PDB entry 7JSA | X-ray diffraction, 2.85 A resolution | chains B and J of the 3 polymer chains in the assembly

Chain B:
Molecule: 10-nt DNA strand
Sequence (10 nucleotides; each row starts with the number of its first residue):
     2 ACCGGAAGTG

Chain J:
Name: ETS domain-containing transcription factor ERF
Source organism: Homo sapiens
UniProtKB: P50548 (ERF_HUMAN); residues 22-140 here = UniProt positions 22-140
Chain sequence (123 residues; row label = number of the first residue in the row):
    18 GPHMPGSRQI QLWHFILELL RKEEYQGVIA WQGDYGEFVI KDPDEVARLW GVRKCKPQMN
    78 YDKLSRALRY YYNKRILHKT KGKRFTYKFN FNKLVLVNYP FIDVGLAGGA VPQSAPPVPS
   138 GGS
Unresolved in the structure: 18-21, 110-140
Construct notes: expression tag (18-21)

Interface between chain B and chain J:
Residue-residue contacts (14; chain B residue first):
  DA2(B) with Arg101(J), sugar contact
  DC3(B) with Tyr78(J), hydrogen bond to the phosphate; Lys96(J), salt bridge to the phosphate; Arg101(J), phosphate contact; Phe102(J), hydrogen bond to the phosphate
  DC4(B) with Arg86(J), salt bridge to the phosphate; Tyr89(J), hydrogen bond to the phosphate; Lys96(J), phosphate contact
  DG5(B) with Arg83(J), hydrogen bond to the base; Arg86(J), hydrogen bond to the base; Tyr89(J), phosphate contact
  DG6(B) with Arg83(J), hydrogen bond to the base
  DA7(B) with Tyr87(J), hydrogen bond to the base
  DA8(B) with Tyr87(J), base contact
Also at the interface, not in a pair above, chain J (9 interface residues in all): Lys100

In short:
7 residues of chain B face 9 of chain J across their interface; the contacts include 7 hydrogen bonds and 2
salt bridges. Among the polar pairs are DG5(B)-Arg83(J), DG5(B)-Arg86(J) and DG6(B)-Arg83(J).
Chain B is a 10-nt DNA strand and chain J is ETS domain-containing transcription factor ERF (Homo sapiens);
the structure, Crystal structure of the DNA binding domain of human transcription factor ERF in the reduced
form ..., was determined by X-ray diffraction together with 7JSL from the same study.
